Entry 4QV5 (X-ray diffraction, 2.70 A resolution); this record covers chains H and I of the 28 polymer chains in the assembly.

# Chain H
Molecule: Proteasome subunit beta type-2
From: Saccharomyces cerevisiae
Notes: EC 3.4.25.1
Reference sequence: P25043 (PSB2_YEAST); residues 1-232 here correspond to UniProt positions 30-261 (UniProt number = residue number + 29)
Amino-acid sequence (232 residues; numbered 1 to 232; the number before each row is that of its first residue):
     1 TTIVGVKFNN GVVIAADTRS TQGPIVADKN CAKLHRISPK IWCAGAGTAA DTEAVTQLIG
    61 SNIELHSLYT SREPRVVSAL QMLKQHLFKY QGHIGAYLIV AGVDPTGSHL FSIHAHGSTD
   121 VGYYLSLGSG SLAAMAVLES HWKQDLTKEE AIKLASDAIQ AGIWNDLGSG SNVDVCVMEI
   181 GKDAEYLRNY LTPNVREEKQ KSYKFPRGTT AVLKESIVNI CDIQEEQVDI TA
Disordered / not traced: 227-232
UniProt features mapped onto this chain:
  - active site: Thr1 (Nucleophile)
Bound ions: Mg2+: Gln91 (shared with 1 residue of chain N)

# Chain I
Molecule: Proteasome subunit beta type-3
From: Saccharomyces cerevisiae
Notes: EC 3.4.25.1
Reference sequence: P25451 (PSB3_YEAST); residues 0-204 here correspond to UniProt positions 1-205 (UniProt number = residue number + 1)
Amino-acid sequence (205 residues; numbered 0 to 204; the number before each row is that of its first residue; numbering starts at 0):
     0 MSDPSSINGG IVVAMTGKDC VAIACDLRLG SQSLGVSNKF EKIFHYGHVF LGITGLATDV
    60 TTLNEMFRYK TNLYKLKEER AIEPETFTQL VSSSLYERRF GPYFVGPVVA GINSKSGKPF
   120 IAGFDLIGCI DEAKDFIVSG TASDQLFGMC ESLYEPNLEP EDLFETISQA LLNAADRDAL
   180 SGWGAVVYII KKDEVVKRYL KMRQD
Disordered / not traced: 0
UniProt features mapped onto this chain:
  - modified residue: Ser30 (Phosphoserine)
  - cross-link: Lys69 (Glycyl lysine isopeptide (Lys-Gly) (interchain with G-Cter in ubiquitin))
Bound ions: Mg2+: Asp204 (shared with 2 residues of chain Y)

# How chain H and chain I interact
Pairs across the interface - 63 pairs, chain H then chain I:
  Gln22(H) - Phe146(I)
  Ile25(H) - Asp143(I)
  Ile25(H) - Phe146(I)  hydrophobic
  Val26(H) - Phe146(I)
  Ala27(H) - Asp130(I)
  Ala27(H) - Phe146(I)  hydrophobic
  Asp28(H) - Asp130(I)
  Lys29(H) - Glu150(I)  salt bridge
  Ala49(H) - Cys128(I)  hydrophobic
  Ala50(H) - Tyr95(I)
  Ala50(H) - Ile126(I)  hydrophobic
  Ala50(H) - Cys128(I)  hydrophobic
  Asp51(H) - Tyr95(I)  hydrogen bond
  Asp51(H) - Arg98(I)  salt bridge
  Ala54(H) - Tyr95(I)
  Tyr90(H) - Phe99(I)  hydrophobic
  His93(H) - Arg98(I)  hydrogen bond (backbone-side chain)
  His93(H) - Phe99(I)
  Ile94(H) - Phe99(I)  hydrophobic
  Arg196(H) - Glu150(I)  salt bridge
  Lys199(H) - Glu150(I)
  Lys199(H) - Ser151(I)
  Lys199(H) - Tyr153(I)
  Ser202(H) - Glu154(I)  hydrogen bond
  Tyr203(H) - Ser151(I)
  Tyr203(H) - Leu152(I)  hydrophobic
  Lys204(H) - Glu154(I)
  Lys204(H) - Asp161(I)  salt bridge
  Phe205(H) - Leu152(I)  hydrophobic
  Phe205(H) - Glu164(I)
  Phe205(H) - Gln168(I)
  Arg207(H) - Glu160(I)  salt bridge
  Arg207(H) - Asp161(I)  salt bridge
  Gly208(H) - Glu164(I)  hydrogen bond (backbone-side chain)
  Thr209(H) - Glu164(I)  hydrogen bond (backbone-side chain)
  Thr210(H) - Glu164(I)  hydrogen bond
  Thr210(H) - Ser167(I)
  Thr210(H) - Gln168(I)  hydrogen bond
  Thr210(H) - Leu199(I)
  Ala211(H) - Leu199(I)
  Ala211(H) - Lys200(I)  hydrogen bond (backbone-backbone)
  Val212(H) - Phe163(I)  hydrophobic
  Val212(H) - Tyr198(I)
  Leu213(H) - Tyr198(I)  hydrogen bond (backbone-backbone)
  Leu213(H) - Leu199(I)
  Leu213(H) - Lys200(I)
  Lys214(H) - Lys196(I)
  Lys214(H) - Arg197(I)
  Lys214(H) - Tyr198(I)  hydrogen bond (backbone-backbone)
  Glu215(H) - Lys196(I)
  Glu215(H) - Arg197(I)  salt bridge
  Ser216(H) - Val195(I)
  Ser216(H) - Lys196(I)  hydrogen bond (backbone-backbone)
  Ile217(H) - Val194(I)
  Val218(H) - His44(I)
  Val218(H) - Tyr187(I)  hydrophobic
  Val218(H) - Val194(I)  hydrogen bond (backbone-backbone)
  Val218(H) - Lys196(I)
  Asn219(H) - His44(I)
  Ile220(H) - Gly46(I)
  Ile220(H) - Phe49(I)  hydrophobic
  Ile220(H) - Val194(I)  hydrophobic
  Asp222(H) - Lys74(I)  salt bridge
Other interface residues (no listed pair), chain H (36 interface residues in all): Thr48, Pro206
Other interface residues (no listed pair), chain I (38 interface residues in all): His47, Glu131, Asp134, Leu157, Glu158, Thr165, Leu171

# Overview
36 residues of chain H face 38 of chain I across their interface; the contacts include 12 hydrogen bonds and 8
salt bridges. Polar pairs include Lys29(H)-Glu150(I), Asp51(H)-Arg98(I) and Arg196(H)-Glu150(I). Curated
annotation (UniProt) lists active-site residue Thr1(H) on chain H.
Chain H is Proteasome subunit beta type-2 and chain I is Proteasome subunit beta type-3, both from
Saccharomyces cerevisiae; the structure, yCP beta5-M45I mutant, was determined by X-ray diffraction, deposited
together with 4QUX, 4QUY, 4QV0, 4QV1, 4QV3, 4QV4 and 42 further entries.
